PDB entry 9CZJ | electron microscopy, 3.54 A resolution | chains B and F of the 8 polymer chains in the assembly

== Chain B ==
Protein: Isoform 5 of Calcium-activated potassium channel subunit alpha-1
Source organism: Homo sapiens
UniProtKB: Q12791 (KCMA1_HUMAN), isoform Q12791-5; residues 1-1056 here correspond to UniProt positions 66-1121 (UniProt number = residue number + 65)
Sequence (1056 residues; each row starts with the number of its first residue):
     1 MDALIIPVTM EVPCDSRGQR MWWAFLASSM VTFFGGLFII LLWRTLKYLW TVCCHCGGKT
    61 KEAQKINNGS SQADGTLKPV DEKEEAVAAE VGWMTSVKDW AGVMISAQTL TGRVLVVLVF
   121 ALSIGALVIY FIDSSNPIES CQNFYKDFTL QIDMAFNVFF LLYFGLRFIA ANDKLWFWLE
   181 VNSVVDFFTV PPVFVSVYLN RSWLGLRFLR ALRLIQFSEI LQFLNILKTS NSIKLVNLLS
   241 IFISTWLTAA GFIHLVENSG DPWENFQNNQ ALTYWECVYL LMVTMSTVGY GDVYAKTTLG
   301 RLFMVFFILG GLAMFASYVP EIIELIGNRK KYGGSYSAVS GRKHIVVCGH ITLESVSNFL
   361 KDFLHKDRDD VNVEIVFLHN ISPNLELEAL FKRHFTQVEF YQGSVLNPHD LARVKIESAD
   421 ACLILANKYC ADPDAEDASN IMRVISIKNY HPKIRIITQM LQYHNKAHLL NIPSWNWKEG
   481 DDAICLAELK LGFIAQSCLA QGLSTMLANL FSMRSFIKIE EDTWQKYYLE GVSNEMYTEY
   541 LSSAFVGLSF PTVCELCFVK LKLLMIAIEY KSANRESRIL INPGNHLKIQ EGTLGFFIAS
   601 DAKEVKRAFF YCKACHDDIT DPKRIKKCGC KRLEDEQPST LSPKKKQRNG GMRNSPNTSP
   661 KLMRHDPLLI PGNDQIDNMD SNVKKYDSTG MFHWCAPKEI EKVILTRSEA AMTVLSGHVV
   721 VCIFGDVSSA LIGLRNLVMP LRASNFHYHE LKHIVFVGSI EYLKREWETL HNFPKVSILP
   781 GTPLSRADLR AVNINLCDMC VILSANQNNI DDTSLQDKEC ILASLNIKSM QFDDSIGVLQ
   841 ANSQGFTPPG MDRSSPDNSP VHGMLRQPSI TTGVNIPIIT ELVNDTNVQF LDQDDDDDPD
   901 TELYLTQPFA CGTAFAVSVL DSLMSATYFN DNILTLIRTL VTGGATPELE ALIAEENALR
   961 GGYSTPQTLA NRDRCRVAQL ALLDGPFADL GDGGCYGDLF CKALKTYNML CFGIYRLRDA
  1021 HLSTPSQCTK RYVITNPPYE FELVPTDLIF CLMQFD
Unresolved in the structure: 1-18, 53-92, 632-680, 835-870
Curated features (UniProtKB/Swiss-Prot):
  - region: Leu491 to Phe511 (Segment S7), Leu548 to Ile568 (Segment S8), Cys612 to His616 (Heme-binding motif)
  - motif: Thr287 to Tyr290 (Selectivity for potassium)
  - binding site (Mg(2+)): Glu374, Gln397, Glu399
  - lipidation (S-palmitoyl cysteine): Cys53, Cys54, Cys56

== Chain F ==
Protein: Large-conductance Ca2+-activated K+ channel beta2 subunit, Calcium-activated potassium channel subunit beta-4
Source organism: Homo sapiens
Notes: fragment: N-terminal 45 residues of kcnmb2 ligated to kcnmb4 (devoid of N terminal first 15 residues)
UniProtKB: chimeric construct of B5BNX0, Q86W47: residues 2-44 from B5BNX0 (B5BNX0_HUMAN) positions 2-44 (same numbers); residues 45-240 from Q86W47 positions 15-210 (UniProt number = residue number - 30)
Sequence (239 residues; row label = number of the first residue in the row):
     2 FIWTSGRTSS SYRHDEKRNI YQKIRDHDLL DKRKTVTALK AGEDKSIRLG LFLIISGVVS
    62 LFIFGFCWLS PALQDLQATE ANCTVLSVQQ IGEVFECTFT CGADCRGTSQ YPCVQVYVNN
   122 SESNSRALLH SDEHQLLTNP KCSYIPPCKR ENQKNLESVM NWQQYWKDEI GSQPFTCYFN
   182 QHQRPDDVLL HRTHDEIVLL HCFLWPLVTF VVGVLIVVLT ICAKSLAVKA EAMKKRKFS
Unresolved in the structure: 2-35, 228-240
Curated features (UniProtKB/Swiss-Prot):
  - glycosylation (N-linked (GlcNAc...) asparagine): Asn83, Asn120

== Interface between chain B and chain F ==
Contacting residue pairs (17; chain B residue first):
  Arg20(B) - Ile198(F)
  Leu37(B) - Ile217(F)  hydrophobic
  Arg44(B) - Lys41(F)
  Arg44(B) - Ala42(F)  hydrogen bond (side chain-backbone)
  Trp176(B) - Asp45(F)
  Leu179(B) - Lys46(F)
  Leu179(B) - Ser47(F)
  Pro262(B) - Trp69(F)  hydrophobic
  Trp263(B) - Phe65(F)  hydrophobic
  Trp263(B) - Cys68(F)  hydrogen bond (side chain-backbone)
  Trp263(B) - Trp69(F)
  Trp263(B) - Pro72(F)
  Trp263(B) - His195(F)  hydrogen bond (backbone-side chain)
  Asn265(B) - Thr194(F)  hydrogen bond (side chain-backbone)
  Asn265(B) - His195(F)  hydrogen bond
  Thr298(B) - Cys68(F)
  Leu302(B) - Ile64(F)  hydrophobic
Also at the interface, not in a pair above, chain B (19 interface residues in all): Phe34, Phe38, Leu41, Thr45, Leu46, Leu175, Glu264, Gln267, Leu299
Also at the interface, not in a pair above, chain F (23 interface residues in all): Glu44, Leu50, His135, Val199, Val213, Leu216, Thr221, Ala224, Leu227

== In short ==
The interface between chain B and chain F involves 19 residues on one side and 23 on the other; the contacts
include 5 hydrogen bonds. Polar contacts include Arg44(B)-Ala42(F), Trp263(B)-Cys68(F) and
Trp263(B)-His195(F). From UniProt: 3 Mg2+-binding residues on chain B.
Here chain B is Isoform 5 of Calcium-activated potassium channel subunit alpha-1 and chain F is
Large-conductance Ca2+-activated K+ channel beta2 subunit, Calcium-activated potassium channel subunit beta-4,
both from Homo sapiens. Entry 9CZJ (Ca2+ free hSlo1 + beta2N-beta4 channel in detergent) was determined by
electron microscopy, deposited together with 9CZH, 9CZK, 9CZM, 9CZO, 9CZQ, 9D18 and 9D19.
